PDB entry 9BDF | electron microscopy, 3.01 A resolution | chains B and H of the 9 polymer chains in the assembly

# Chain B
Molecule: ADI-85666 Fab heavy chain
From: Homo sapiens
Notes: antibody fragment or engineered binder
Chain sequence (240 residues; numbered 1 to 240; the number before each row is that of its first residue):
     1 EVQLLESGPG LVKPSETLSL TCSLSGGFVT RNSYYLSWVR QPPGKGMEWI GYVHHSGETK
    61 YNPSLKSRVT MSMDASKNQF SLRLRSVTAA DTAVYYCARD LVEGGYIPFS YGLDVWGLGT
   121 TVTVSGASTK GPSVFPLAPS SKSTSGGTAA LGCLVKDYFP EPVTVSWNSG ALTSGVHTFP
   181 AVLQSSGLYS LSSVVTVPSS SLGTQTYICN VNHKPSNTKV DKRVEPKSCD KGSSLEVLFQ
Disordered / not traced: 129-240
Disulfides: C22-C97
Residues lining bound ligands: N-acetylglucosamine (NAG; 2-acetamido-2-deoxy-beta-D-glucopyranose): G26, G27, F28

# Chain H
Molecule: Hemagglutinin
From: Influenza A virus
Reference sequence: A0A8F5JT24 (A0A8F5JT24_9INFA); residues 1-505 here correspond to UniProt positions 17-521 (UniProt number = residue number + 16)
Chain sequence (514 residues; row label = number of the first residue in the row):
     1 QKIPGNDNST ATLCLGHHAV PNGTIVKTIT NDRIEVTNAT ELVQNSSIGE ICGSPHQILD
    61 GGNCTLIDAL LGDPQCDGFQ NKEWDLFVER SRANSNCYPY DVPDYASLRS LVASSGTLEF
   121 KNESFNWTGV KQNGTSSACI RGSSSSFFSR LNWLTSLNNI YPAQNVTMPN KEQFDKLYIW
   181 GVHHPDTDKN QISLFAQSSG RITVSTKRSQ QAVIPNIGSR PRIRDIPSRI SIYWTIVKPG
   241 DILLINSTGN LIAPRGYFKI RSGKSSIMRS DAPIGKCKSE CITPNGSIPN DKPFQNVNRI
   301 TYGACPRYVK QSTLKLATGM RNVPEKQTRG IFGAIAGFIE NGWEGMVDGW YGFRWQNSEG
   361 RGQAADLKST QAAIDQINGI LNRLIGKTNE KFHQIEKEFS EVEGRVQDLE KYVEDTKIDL
   421 WSYNAELLVA LINQHTIDLT DSEMNKLFEK TKKQLRENAE DMGNGCFKIY HKCDNACIGS
   481 IRNETYDHNV YRDEALNNRF QIKGAGSSLE VLFQ
Disordered / not traced: 1-7, 326-339, 501-514
Differences from the reference sequence: conflict N31 (Asp47 in A0A8F5JT24), G53 (Asp69 in A0A8F5JT24), W355 (His371 in A0A8F5JT24), I380 (Lys396 in A0A8F5JT24), I432 (Glu448 in A0A8F5JT24), A505 (Val521 in A0A8F5JT24); expression tag (506-514)
Disulfides: C14-C466, C52-C277, C64-C76, C97-C139, C281-C305
Covalently attached groups: N-acetylglucosamine (NAG) linked to N22, N38, N63, N126, N133, N246, N285, N483; glycan linked to N165

# Interface between chain B and chain H
Pairs across the interface - 35 pairs, chain B then chain H:
  V2(B) - P21(H)  hydrophobic
  G26(B) - P21(H)
  G26(B) - N22(H)
  F28(B) - N22(H)
  R31(B) - V20(H)  hydrogen bond (side chain-backbone)
  R31(B) - P21(H)  hydrogen bond (side chain-backbone)
  R31(B) - P324(H)
  N32(B) - E325(H)
  S33(B) - E325(H)
  Y34(B) - P21(H)
  Y34(B) - E344(H)  hydrogen bond
  R99(B) - E344(H)  salt bridge
  E103(B) - E325(H)
  E103(B) - W343(H)
  E103(B) - E344(H)  hydrogen bond (side chain-backbone)
  E103(B) - G345(H)  hydrogen bond (side chain-backbone)
  E103(B) - R354(H)  salt bridge
  G104(B) - E325(H)  hydrogen bond (backbone-side chain)
  G104(B) - R354(H)
  Y106(B) - T12(H)
  Y106(B) - M462(H)
  Y106(B) - N464(H)
  I107(B) - T12(H)
  I107(B) - C14(H)  hydrophobic
  I107(B) - R354(H)  hydrogen bond (backbone-side chain)
  I107(B) - Q356(H)
  I107(B) - R361(H)
  P108(B) - R361(H)  hydrogen bond (backbone-side chain)
  F109(B) - R354(H)
  F109(B) - R361(H)
  F109(B) - G362(H)
  F109(B) - Q363(H)
  Y111(B) - G345(H)
  Y111(B) - R354(H)  hydrogen bond
  Y111(B) - Q363(H)  hydrogen bond
Interface residues without a listed pair, chain B (18 interface residues in all): G27, L101, V102
Interface residues without a listed pair, chain H (22 interface residues in all): N341, G342, M346, W355, C466
The authors on this interface:
  - epitope / paratope residues, chain B: Y34(B), R99(B)

# Overview
The interface between chain B and chain H involves 18 residues on one side and 22 on the other, with 10
hydrogen bonds and 2 salt bridges. Among the polar pairs are R99(B)-E344(H), E103(B)-R354(H) and
R31(B)-V20(H). Chain B binds N-acetylglucosamine. The paper reports epitope/paratope residues Y34(B) and
R99(B).
Here chain B is ADI-85666 Fab heavy chain (Homo sapiens) and chain H is Hemagglutinin (Influenza A virus).
Entry 9BDF (Influenza A virus Hemagglutinin H3/Darwin/6/2021 in complex with Fab ADI-85666) was determined by
electron microscopy.
